Entry 7Y0E (X-ray diffraction, 2.39 A resolution); this record covers chains A and C.

== Chain A ==
Molecule: Transmembrane protease serine 2 catalytic chain
From: Homo sapiens
Reference sequence: O15393 (TMPS2_HUMAN); residues 109-254 here = UniProt positions 109-254
Amino-acid sequence (146 residues; each row starts with the number of its first residue):
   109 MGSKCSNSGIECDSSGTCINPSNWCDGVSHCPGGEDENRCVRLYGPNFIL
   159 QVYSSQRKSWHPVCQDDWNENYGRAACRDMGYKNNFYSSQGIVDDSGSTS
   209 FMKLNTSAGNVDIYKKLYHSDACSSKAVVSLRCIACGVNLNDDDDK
Unresolved in the structure: 109-114, 122-125, 217-218, 251-254
Sequence notes: engineered mutation Asp250 (Ser in O15393), Asp251 (Ser in O15393), Asp252 (Arg in O15393), Asp253 (Gln in O15393), Lys254 (Ser in O15393)
Disulfide bonds: Cys120-Cys139, Cys133-Cys148, Cys172-Cys231, Cys185-Cys241
Covalent attachments: N-acetylglucosamine (NAG) linked to Asn213
Metal / ion sites: Ca2+: Asn131, Asp134, Val136, Asp144, Glu145
Curated features (UniProtKB/Swiss-Prot):
  - binding site (Ca(2+)): Asn131, Asp134, Val136, Asp144, Glu145
  - glycosylation (N-linked (GlcNAc...) asparagine): Asn213, Asn249

== Chain C ==
Molecule: Transmembrane protease serine 2 catalytic chain
From: Homo sapiens
Reference sequence: O15393 (TMPS2_HUMAN); numbering as in UniProt (aligned over 256-492)
Amino-acid sequence (249 residues; numbered 256 to 504; the number before each row is that of its first residue):
   256 IVGGESALPGAWPWQVSLHVQNVHVCGGSIITPEWIVTAAHCVEKPLNNP
   306 WHWTAFAGILRQSFMFYGAGYQVEKVISHPNYDSKTKNNDIALMKLQKPL
   356 TFNDLVKPVCLPNPGMMLQPEQLCWISGWGATEEKGKTSEVLNAAKVLLI
   406 ETQRCNSRYVYDNLITPAMICAGFLQGNVDSCQGDSGGPLVTSKNNIWWL
   456 IGDTSWGSGCAKAYRPGVYGNVMVFTDWIYRQMRADGEFVEHHHHHHHH
Unresolved in the structure: 496-504
Sequence notes: expression tag (493-504)
Disulfide bonds: Cys281-Cys297, Cys410-Cys426, Cys437-Cys465
Covalent attachments: 4-carbamimidamidobenzoic acid (GBS) linked to Ser441
Ligand contacts: 4-carbamimidamidobenzoic acid (GBS): His296, Asp435, Ser436, Cys437, Gln438, Gly439, Asp440, Thr459, Ser460, Trp461, Gly462, Ser463, Gly464, Cys465, Arg470, Pro471, Gly472
Curated features (UniProtKB/Swiss-Prot):
  - active site (Charge relay system): His296, Asp345, Ser441
  - mutagenesis: Arg316 (R316A: No effect on catalytic activity or HKU1-CoV viral entry), Lys340 (K340D: No effect on HKU1-CoV viral entry), Thr341 (T341A/S: No effect on catalytic activity or HKU1-CoV viral entry), Arg409 (R409A/T: No effect on catalytic activity. Reduces HKU1-CoV viral entry), Ser412 (S412A/N: No effect on catalytic activity. Reduces HKU1-CoV viral entry), Arg413 (R413A/K/V: No effect on catalytic activity. Reduces HKU1-CoV viral entry), Tyr414 (Y414A/S/L/R: No effect on catalytic activity. Almost abolishes S protein-binding and HKU1-CoV viral entry), Val415 (V415I: No effect on HKU1-CoV viral entry), Tyr416 (Y416A: No effect on catalytic activity. Almost abolishes HKU1-CoV viral entry), Asp417 (D417A/N: No effect on catalytic activity. Almost abolishes HKU1-CoV viral entry), Leu419 (L419R/A/M: No effect on catalytic activity. Abolishes HKU1-CoV viral entry), Leu430 (L430R: No effect on catalytic activity. Abolishes HKU1-CoV viral entry), 9 further mutagenesis entries in UniProt
What the authors report for this chain:
  - catalytic residues: His296, Asp345, Ser441
  - binding site for 4-carbamimidamidobenzoic acid: Asp435, Ser436, Gly462, Gly464, Gly472
  - specificity-determining residues: Lys342

== Interface between chain A and chain C ==
Contacting residue pairs (52):
  Glu143(A) - Arg486(C)  hydrogen bond (backbone-side chain)
  Asn146(A) - Arg486(C)  hydrogen bond
  Asn146(A) - Arg489(C)
  Arg147(A) - Asp482(C)  salt bridge
  Arg147(A) - Tyr485(C)
  Arg147(A) - Arg486(C)
  Arg150(A) - Pro369(C)
  Leu151(A) - Asn368(C)
  Leu151(A) - Pro369(C)
  Tyr152(A) - Pro369(C)
  Tyr152(A) - Gly370(C)
  Gly153(A) - Asn368(C)  hydrogen bond (backbone-side chain)
  Gly153(A) - Pro369(C)  hydrogen bond (backbone-backbone)
  Gly153(A) - Gly370(C)
  Pro154(A) - Gly370(C)
  Pro154(A) - Met371(C)  hydrophobic
  Pro154(A) - Asn450(C)  hydrogen bond (backbone-side chain)
  Pro154(A) - Trp454(C)  hydrophobic
  Asn155(A) - Asn450(C)  hydrogen bond
  Phe156(A) - Asn368(C)
  Phe156(A) - Ile452(C)  hydrophobic
  Phe156(A) - Trp454(C)  hydrophobic
  Asp187(A) - Arg489(C)  hydrogen bond (backbone-side chain)
  Met188(A) - Tyr485(C)
  Gly189(A) - Met488(C)
  Gly189(A) - Arg489(C)
  Tyr190(A) - Leu366(C)
  Tyr190(A) - Tyr485(C)
  Lys191(A) - Glu289(C)  salt bridge
  Lys191(A) - Gly492(C)
  Arg240(A) - Cys365(C)  hydrogen bond
  Ile242(A) - Ile286(C)
  Ile242(A) - Thr287(C)
  Ile242(A) - Pro288(C)
  Ala243(A) - Pro363(C)
  Cys244(A) - Pro363(C)
  Cys244(A) - Val364(C)
  Cys244(A) - Cys365(C)  disulfide
  Gly245(A) - Pro363(C)  hydrogen bond (backbone-backbone)
  Gly245(A) - Val364(C)
  Gly245(A) - Cys365(C)
  Gly245(A) - Ile452(C)
  Gly245(A) - Trp453(C)  hydrogen bond (backbone-backbone)
  Val246(A) - Pro268(C)
  Val246(A) - Trp269(C)
  Val246(A) - Lys362(C)
  Asn247(A) - Gly265(C)
  Asn247(A) - Ala266(C)  hydrogen bond (side chain-backbone)
  Asn247(A) - Trp269(C)
  Asn247(A) - Trp453(C)  hydrogen bond
  Leu248(A) - Pro264(C)
  Leu248(A) - Gly265(C)  hydrogen bond (backbone-backbone)
Other interface residues (no listed pair), chain A (27 interface residues in all): Trp132, Glu145, Arg186, Asn193
Other interface residues (no listed pair), chain C (32 interface residues in all): Leu263, Lys449, Asn451, Asp491
Inter-chain disulfides: Cys244(A)-Cys365(C)
The authors on this interface:
  - pairs named by the authors: Cys244(A)-Cys365(C) (covalent link)

== In short ==
The interface between chain A and chain C involves 27 residues on one side and 32 on the other, with 1
disulfide bond, 13 hydrogen bonds and 2 salt bridges. Polar pairs include Arg147(A)-Asp482(C),
Lys191(A)-Glu289(C) and Glu143(A)-Arg486(C). The authors report a contact between Cys244(A) and Cys365(C). The
paper reports catalytic residues His296(C), Asp345(C) and Ser441(C); a binding site for
4-carbamimidamidobenzoic acid at Asp435(C), Ser436(C) and Gly462(C) among others.
Chain A is Transmembrane protease serine 2 catalytic chain and chain C is Transmembrane protease serine 2
catalytic chain, both from Homo sapiens; the structure, Crystal structure of TMPRSS2 in complex with Camostat,
was determined by X-ray diffraction (same publication as 7XYD, 7Y0F and 8HD8).
